1NBZ - chains B and C of the 3 polymer chains in the assembly; structure by X-ray diffraction, 1.85 A resolution.

Chain B:
Molecule: immunoglobulin gamma 1 chain
Source organism: Mus musculus
UniProt: P01865 (GCAM_MOUSE); residues 415-510 here correspond to UniProt positions 1-96 (UniProt number = residue number - 414)
Amino-acid sequence (210 residues; each row starts with the number of its first residue):
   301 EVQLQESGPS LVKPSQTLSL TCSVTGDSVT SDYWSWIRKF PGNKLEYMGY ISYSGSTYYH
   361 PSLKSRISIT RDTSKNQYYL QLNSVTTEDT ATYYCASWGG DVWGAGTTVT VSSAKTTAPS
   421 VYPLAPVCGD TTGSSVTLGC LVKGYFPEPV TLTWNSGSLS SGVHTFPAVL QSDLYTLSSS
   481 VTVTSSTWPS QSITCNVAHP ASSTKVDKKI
Cystine bridges: C322-C395, C440-C495

Chain C:
Molecule: Lysozyme C
Source organism: Gallus gallus
Notes: EC 3.2.1.17
UniProt: P00698 (LYSC_CHICK); residues 601-729 here correspond to UniProt positions 19-147 (UniProt number = residue number - 582)
Amino-acid sequence (129 residues; row label = number of the first residue in the row):
   601 KVFGRCELAA AMKRHGLDNY RGYSLGNWVC AAKFESNFNT QATNRNTDGS TDYGILQINS
   661 RWWCNDGRTP GSRNLCNIPC SALLSSDITA SVNCAKAIVS DGNGMNAWVA WRNRCKGTDV
   721 QAWIRGCRL
Cystine bridges: C606-C727, C630-C715, C664-C680, C676-C694
Differences from the reference sequence: engineered mutation A697 (Lys115 in P00698)
Curated features (UniProtKB/Swiss-Prot):
  - active site: E635, D652
  - binding site (substrate): D701

Chain B / chain C interface:
Contacting residue pairs - 31 pairs, chain B then chain C:
  T330(B) with R673(C); L675(C)
  S331(B) with R673(C); L675(C); N677(C)
  D332(B) with L675(C); N677(C)
  Y333(B) with W663(C); A697(C), hydrogen bond (side chain-backbone); I698(C); D701(C)
  Y350(B) with R621(C), hydrogen bond; S700(C), hydrogen bond (side chain-backbone)
  S352(B) with D701(C), hydrogen bond; G702(C)
  Y353(B) with W663(C), hydrophobic; R673(C); L675(C), hydrophobic; D701(C); N703(C), hydrogen bond
  S354(B) with D701(C), hydrogen bond; N703(C)
  S356(B) with D701(C), hydrogen bond; G702(C), hydrogen bond (side chain-backbone)
  Y358(B) with R621(C); S700(C); D701(C); G702(C)
  W398(B) with Y620(C); A697(C), hydrophobic; S700(C)
Interface residues without a listed pair, chain C (15 interface residues in all): W662, N674, K696

Summary:
The interface between chain B and chain C involves 11 residues on one side and 15 on the other, with 8
hydrogen bonds. Polar pairs include Y333(B)-A697(C), Y350(B)-R621(C) and Y350(B)-S700(C).
Chain B is immunoglobulin gamma 1 chain (Mus musculus) and chain C is Lysozyme C (Gallus gallus); the
structure, Crystal Structure of HyHEL-63 complexed with HEL mutant K97A, was determined by X-ray diffraction
(same publication as 1NBY).
